PDB entry 7RE2 | electron microscopy, 3.17 A resolution | chains A and B of the 7 polymer chains in the assembly

# Chain A
Protein: RNA-directed RNA polymerase
From: Severe acute respiratory syndrome coronavirus 2
Notes: EC 2.7.7.48
UniProt: P0DTD1 (R1AB_SARS2); residues 1-932 here correspond to UniProt positions 4393-5324 (UniProt number = residue number + 4392)
Amino-acid sequence (932 residues; each row starts with the number of its first residue):
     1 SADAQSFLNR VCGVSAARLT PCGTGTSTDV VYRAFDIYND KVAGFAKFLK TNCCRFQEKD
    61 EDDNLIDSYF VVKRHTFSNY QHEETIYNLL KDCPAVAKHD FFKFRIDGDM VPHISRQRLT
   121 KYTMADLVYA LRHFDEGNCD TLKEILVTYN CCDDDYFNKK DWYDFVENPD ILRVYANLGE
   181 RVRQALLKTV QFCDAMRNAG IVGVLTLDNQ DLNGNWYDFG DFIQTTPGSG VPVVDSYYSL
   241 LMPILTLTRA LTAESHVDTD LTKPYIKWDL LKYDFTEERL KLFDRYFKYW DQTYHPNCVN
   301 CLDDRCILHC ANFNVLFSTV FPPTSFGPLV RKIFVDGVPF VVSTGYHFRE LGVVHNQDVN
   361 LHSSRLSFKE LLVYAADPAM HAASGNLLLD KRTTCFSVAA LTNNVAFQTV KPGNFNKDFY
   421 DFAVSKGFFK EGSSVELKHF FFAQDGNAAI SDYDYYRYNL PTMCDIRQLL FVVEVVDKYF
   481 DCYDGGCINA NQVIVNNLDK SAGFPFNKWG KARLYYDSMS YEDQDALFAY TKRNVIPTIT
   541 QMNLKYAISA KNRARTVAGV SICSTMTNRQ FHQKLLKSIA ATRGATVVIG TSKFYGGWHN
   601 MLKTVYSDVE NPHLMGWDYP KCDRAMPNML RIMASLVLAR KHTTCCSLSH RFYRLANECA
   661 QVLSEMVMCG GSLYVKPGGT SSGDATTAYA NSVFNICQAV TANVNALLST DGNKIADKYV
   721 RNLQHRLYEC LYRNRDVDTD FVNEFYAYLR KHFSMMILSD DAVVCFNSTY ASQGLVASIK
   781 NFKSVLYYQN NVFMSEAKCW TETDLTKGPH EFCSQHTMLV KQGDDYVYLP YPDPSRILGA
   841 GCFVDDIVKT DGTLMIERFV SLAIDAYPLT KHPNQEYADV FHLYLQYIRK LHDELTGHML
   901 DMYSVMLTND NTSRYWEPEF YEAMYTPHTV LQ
Unresolved in the structure: 1-2, 930-932
Curated features (UniProtKB/Swiss-Prot):
  - region: K545 to R555 (Interaction with RMP Remdesivir), T582 to P620 (RdRp Palm N-ter)
  - active site: S759, D760, D761
  - binding site (Mn(2+)): N209, D218
  - binding site (Zn(2+)): H295, C301, C306, C310, C487, H642, C645, C646
  - site: Q932 (Cleavage)
Bound ions: Mg2+: N209, D218 (together with ADP); Zn2+ site 1: H295, C301, C306, C310; Zn2+ site 2: C487, H642, C645, C646
Ligand contacts:
  - chapso (1N7), molecule 1: R197, V231, K288, Y289, D291
  - chapso (1N7), molecule 2: V202, V204, D221, I223, T225, V233, R733
  - chapso (1N7), molecule 3: Y903, S904, V905
  - ADP (adenosine-5'-diphosphate): F35, K50, N52, C53, K73, R74, H75, N79, R116, D208, N209, Y217, D218, G220

# Chain B
Protein: Non-structural protein 8
From: Severe acute respiratory syndrome coronavirus 2
UniProt: P0DTD1 (R1AB_SARS2); residues 1-198 here correspond to UniProt positions 3943-4140 (UniProt number = residue number + 3942)
Amino-acid sequence (199 residues; each row starts with the number of its first residue; numbering starts at 0):
     0 MAIASEFSSL PSYAAFATAQ EAYEQAVANG DSEVVLKKLK KSLNVAKSEF DRDAAMQRKL
    60 EKMADQAMTQ MYKQARSEDK RAKVTSAMQT MLFTMLRKLD NDALNNIINN ARDGCVPLNI
   120 IPLTTAAKLM VVIPDYNTYK NTCDGTTFTY ASALWEIQQV VDADSKIVQL SEISMDNSPN
   180 LAWPLIVTAL RANSAVKLQ
Unresolved in the structure: 0-5, 192-198
Construct notes: initiating methionine (0)
Curated features (UniProtKB/Swiss-Prot):
  - site: Q198 (Cleavage)

# How chain A and chain B interact
Contacting residue pairs - 98 pairs, chain A then chain B:
  L270(A) - I119(B)
  L270(A) - L122(B)  hydrophobic
  L270(A) - T123(B)
  L271(A) - N109(B)
  L271(A) - A110(B)
  L271(A) - R111(B)
  L271(A) - I119(B)  hydrophobic
  K272(A) - R111(B)
  Y273(A) - D112(B)
  Y273(A) - C114(B)
  Y273(A) - P116(B)  hydrophobic
  D274(A) - R111(B)
  T324(A) - P116(B)
  T324(A) - N118(B)
  T324(A) - I119(B)
  S325(A) - P116(B)
  F326(A) - N118(B)
  G327(A) - N118(B)
  P328(A) - P116(B)
  P328(A) - L117(B)  hydrogen bond (backbone-backbone)
  L329(A) - C114(B)  hydrophobic
  L329(A) - V115(B)
  V330(A) - C114(B)
  V330(A) - V115(B)  hydrogen bond (backbone-backbone)
  V330(A) - L117(B)  hydrophobic
  R331(A) - D112(B)
  R331(A) - G113(B)
  K332(A) - N104(B)  hydrogen bond
  K332(A) - I107(B)
  V338(A) - L95(B)  hydrophobic
  P339(A) - L95(B)
  F340(A) - L91(B)  hydrophobic
  F340(A) - L95(B)  hydrophobic
  V341(A) - L98(B)  hydrophobic
  F368(A) - R80(B)
  F368(A) - V83(B)  hydrophobic
  F368(A) - T84(B)
  F368(A) - M87(B)  hydrophobic
  L371(A) - T84(B)
  L371(A) - M87(B)  hydrophobic
  L371(A) - Q88(B)
  L371(A) - L91(B)  hydrophobic
  A375(A) - M90(B)  hydrophobic
  P378(A) - L117(B)
  A379(A) - L117(B)
  M380(A) - M94(B)  hydrophobic
  H381(A) - M94(B)  hydrogen bond
  A382(A) - L117(B)  hydrophobic
  A382(A) - P121(B)
  A383(A) - L98(B)
  A383(A) - I120(B)  hydrophobic
  S384(A) - M94(B)
  S384(A) - K97(B)  hydrogen bond (backbone-side chain)
  S384(A) - L98(B)
  N386(A) - K97(B)  hydrogen bond
  N386(A) - K127(B)
  L387(A) - P121(B)
  L387(A) - A125(B)
  L387(A) - K127(B)  hydrogen bond (backbone-backbone)
  L387(A) - L128(B)
  L387(A) - M129(B)  hydrogen bond (backbone-backbone)
  L387(A) - W154(B)  hydrophobic
  L388(A) - M129(B)
  L389(A) - L128(B)
  L389(A) - M129(B)  hydrogen bond (backbone-backbone)
  L389(A) - V130(B)
  L389(A) - V131(B)  hydrogen bond (backbone-backbone)
  L389(A) - Y149(B)
  D390(A) - V131(B)
  K391(A) - V131(B)  hydrogen bond (backbone-backbone)
  K391(A) - P133(B)
  K391(A) - T137(B)
  R392(A) - V131(B)
  F396(A) - N118(B)
  V398(A) - N118(B)
  V398(A) - P121(B)
  A399(A) - P121(B)  hydrophobic
  A400(A) - M129(B)  hydrophobic
  T402(A) - M129(B)
  N403(A) - K127(B)
  N403(A) - M129(B)
  V405(A) - V131(B)  hydrophobic
  V405(A) - I185(B)  hydrophobic
  F407(A) - P183(B)  hydrophobic
  F407(A) - I185(B)  hydrophobic
  N447(A) - P183(B)
  K508(A) - M90(B)
  W509(A) - A86(B)
  W509(A) - M87(B)  hydrophobic
  W509(A) - M90(B)  hydrophobic
  L514(A) - K79(B)
  L514(A) - V83(B)  hydrophobic
  Y515(A) - V83(B)
  S518(A) - R80(B)  hydrogen bond (backbone-side chain)
  D523(A) - R80(B)  salt bridge
  M666(A) - L117(B)  hydrophobic
  M666(A) - N118(B)
  V675(A) - N118(B)
Other interface residues (no listed pair), chain A (62 interface residues in all): T344, L366, L372, Y374, G385, N404, F506, D517, M519, S520
Other interface residues (no listed pair), chain B (51 interface residues in all): S76, F92, I106, I132, T141, A150, A162, W182, T187

# Overview
62 residues of chain A and 51 residues of chain B are in contact; the contacts include 12 hydrogen bonds and 1
salt bridge. Among the polar pairs are D523(A)-R80(B), K332(A)-N104(B) and H381(A)-M94(B). Chain A binds ADP
and 3 copies of chapso.
Chain A is RNA-directed RNA polymerase and chain B is Non-structural protein 8, both from Severe acute
respiratory syndrome coronavirus 2; the structure, SARS-CoV-2 replication-transcription complex bound to nsp13
helicase - nsp13(1)-RTC, was determined by electron microscopy, deposited together with 7RDX, 7RDY, 7RDZ,
7RE0, 7RE1 and 7RE3.
